PDB entry 5R42 | X-ray diffraction, 1.05 A resolution | chains A and C of the 5 polymer chains in the assembly

# Chain A
Molecule: gamma-Chymotrypsin
Source organism: Bos taurus
Notes: EC 3.4.21.1
UniProt: P00766 (CTRA_BOVIN); residue numbers follow UniProt; this construct covers 1-13
Amino-acid sequence (13 residues; row label = number of the first residue in the row):
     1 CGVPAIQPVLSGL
Disordered / not traced: 11-13

# Chain C
Molecule: gamma-Chymotrypsin
Source organism: Bos taurus
Notes: EC 3.4.21.1
UniProt: P00766 (CTRA_BOVIN); residue numbers follow UniProt; this construct covers 149-245
Amino-acid sequence (97 residues; row label = number of the first residue in the row):
   149 ANTPDRLQQASLPLLSNTNCKKYWGTKIKDAMICAGASGVSSCMGDSGGP
   199 LVCKKNGAWTLVGIVSWGSSTCSTSTPGVYARVTALVNWVQQTLAAN
Disordered / not traced: 149
UniProt features mapped onto this chain:
  - active site: Ser195 (Charge relay system)
Cystine bridges: Cys168-Cys182, Cys191-Cys220

# How chain A and chain C interact
Residue-residue contacts (6):
  Gly2(A) - Ala206(C)
  Gly2(A) - Trp207(C)  hydrogen bond (backbone-backbone)
  Pro4(A) - Trp207(C)
  Val9(A) - Gln157(C)  hydrogen bond (backbone-side chain)
  Leu10(A) - Gln157(C)
  Leu10(A) - Ser159(C)
Other interface residues (no listed pair), chain A (7 interface residues in all): Cys1, Val3, Pro8
Other interface residues (no listed pair), chain C (5 interface residues in all): Gly205

# In short
7 residues of chain A face 5 of chain C across their interface; the contacts include 2 hydrogen bonds. Polar
pairs include Val9(A)-Gln157(C) and Gly2(A)-Trp207(C). From UniProt: active-site residue Ser195(C) on chain C.
Here chain A is gamma-Chymotrypsin and chain C is gamma-Chymotrypsin, both from Bos taurus. Entry 5R42
(Crystal Structure of deuterated gamma-Chymotrypsin at pH 7.5, room temperature) was determined by X-ray
diffraction.
